6NM6 - chains D and G of the 8 polymer chains in the assembly; structure by X-ray diffraction, 2.74 A resolution.

# Chain D
Name: 35O22 scFv heavy chain
Organism: Homo sapiens
Notes: engineered mutation(s): E10T, L11T, K12T, A16S, I68N, K83T, F84S; antibody fragment or engineered binder
Amino-acid sequence (153 residues; row label = number of the first residue in the row; a row labelled like 72A-72H holds insertion residues (72A, then the next letters in order)):
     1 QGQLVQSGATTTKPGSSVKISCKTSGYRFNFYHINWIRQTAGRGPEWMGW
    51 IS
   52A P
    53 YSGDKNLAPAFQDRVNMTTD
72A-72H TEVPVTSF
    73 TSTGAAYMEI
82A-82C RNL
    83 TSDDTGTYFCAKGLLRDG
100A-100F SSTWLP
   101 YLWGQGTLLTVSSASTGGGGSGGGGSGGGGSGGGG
Not modelled in the structure: 111-135
Cystine bridges: Cys22-Cys92
Glycans and other covalent adducts: N-acetylglucosamine (NAG) linked to Asn68

# Chain G
Name: Envelope glycoprotein gp120
Organism: Human immunodeficiency virus 1
UniProt: Q2N0S6 (Q2N0S6_9HIV1); the construct lacks a stretch of the UniProt sequence and is renumbered around it, so the offset changes along the chain: 31-135 = UniProt 30-134; 144-184 = UniProt 135-175; 188-309 = UniProt 187-308; 312-321 = UniProt 309-318; 2 more segments
Amino-acid sequence (481 residues; row label = number of the first residue in the row; note: 14 numbers in that range are skipped by the numbering (no residue carries them; nothing is unmodelled there); a row labelled like 184A-184K holds insertion residues (184A, then the next letters in order)):
    31 AENLWVTVYYGVPVWKDAETTLFCASDAKAYETEKHNVWATHACVPTDPN
    81 PQEIHLENVTEEFNMWKNNMVEQMHTDIISLWDQSLKPCVKLTPLCVTLQ
   131 CTNVT
   144 NAITDDMRGELKNCSFNMTTELRDKKQKVYSLFYRLDVVQI
184A-184K NENQGNRSNNS
   188 NKEYRLINCNTSAITQACPKVSFEPIPIHYCAPAGFAILKCKDKKFNGTG
   238 PCPSVSTVQCTHGIKPVVSTQLLLNGSLAEEEVMIRSENITNNAKNILVQ
   288 FNTPVQINCTRPNNNTRKSIRI
   312 GPGQAFYATG
  321A D
   322 IIGDIRQAHCNVSKATWNETLGKVVKQLRKHFGNNTIIRFANSSGGDLEV
   372 TTHSFNCGGEFFYCNTSGLFNSTWISN
   400 TSVQGSNSTGSNDSITLPCRIKQIINMWQRIGQAMYAPPIQGVIRCVSNI
   450 TGLILTRDGGSTNSTTETFRPGGGDMRDNWRSELYKYKVVKIEPLGVAPT
   500 RCKRRVVGRRRRRR
Not modelled in the structure: 31, 59-66, 144-150, 184A-184K, 400-410, 459-464, 506-513
Differences from the reference sequence: engineered mutation Ala145 (Asn136 in Q2N0S6), Asn332 (Thr330 in Q2N0S6), Cys501 (Ala498 in Q2N0S6); expression tag (509-513)
Cystine bridges: Cys54-Cys74, Cys119-Cys205, Cys126-Cys196, Cys131-Cys157, Cys218-Cys247, Cys228-Cys239, Cys296-Cys331, Cys378-Cys445, Cys385-Cys418
Glycans and other covalent adducts: glycan linked to Asn88, Asn262, Asn332; N-acetylglucosamine (NAG) linked to Asn133, Asn156, Asn160, Asn197, Asn234, Asn276, Asn295, Asn301, Asn363, Asn386, Asn448

# How chain D and chain G interact
Contacting residue pairs (14):
  Arg28(D) - Asn88(G)  hydrogen bond (side chain-backbone)
  Arg28(D) - Thr90(G)
  Phe31(D) - Asn88(G)
  Tyr53(D) - Glu87(G)  hydrogen bond
  Tyr53(D) - Asn88(G)
  Pro72D(D) - Pro238(G)
  Pro72D(D) - Pro240(G)  hydrophobic
  Val72E(D) - Glu92(G)
  Val72E(D) - Pro238(G)
  Thr72F(D) - Thr90(G)
  Thr72F(D) - Glu92(G)
  Ser72G(D) - Thr90(G)
  Ser72G(D) - Glu92(G)
  Arg98(D) - Asn88(G)

# Overview
8 residues of chain D and 6 residues of chain G are in contact; the contacts include 2 hydrogen bonds. Among
the polar pairs are Arg28(D)-Asn88(G) and Tyr53(D)-Glu87(G). N-acetylglucosamine is covalently linked to
Asn68(D).
Chain D is 35O22 scFv heavy chain (Homo sapiens) and chain G is Envelope glycoprotein gp120 (Human
immunodeficiency virus 1); the structure, Crystal Structure of HIV-1 BG505 SOSIP.664 Prefusion Env Trimer
Bound to N6 FR3-03 scFv in Complex ..., was determined by X-ray diffraction together with 6NNF and 6NNJ from
the same study.
